PDB entry 4B3R | X-ray diffraction, 3.00 A resolution | chains A and H of the 23 polymer chains in the assembly

== Chain A ==
Molecule: 16S ribosomal RNA
From: Thermus thermophilus HB8
Sequence (1521 nucleotides; row label = number of the first residue in the row; note: 44 numbers in that range are skipped by the numbering (no residue carries them; nothing is unmodelled there); a row labelled like 189A-189L holds insertion residues (189A, then the next letters in order)):
     1 UUGUUGGAGAGUUUGAUCCUGGCUCAGGGUGAACGCUGGCGGCGUGCCUA
    51 AGACAUGCAAGUCGUGCGGGCCG
    76 CGGGGUUUU
    88 ACUCCG
    96 UGGUCAGCGGCGGACGGGUGAGUAACGCGUGGGU
  129A G
   130 ACCUACCCGGAAGAGGGGGACAACCCGGGGAAACUCGGGCUAAUCCCCCA
   180 UGUGGACCCG
189A-189L CCCCUUGGGGUG
   190 UGUCCAAAGGGCUUU
   216 GCCCGCUUCCGGAUGGGCCCGCGUCCCAUCAGCUAGUUGGUGGGGUAAUG
   266 GCCCACCAAGGCGACGACGGGUAGCCGGUCUGAGAGGAUGGCCGGCCACA
   316 GGGGCACUGAGACACGGGCCCCACUCCUACGGGAGGCAGCAGUUAGGAAU
   366 CUUCCGCAAUGGGCGCAAGCCUGACGGAGCGACGCCGCUUGGAGGAAGAA
   416 GCCCUUCGGGGUGUAAACUCCUGA
   441 ACCCGGGACGAAACCCCC
   460 GA
   470 CGAGGGGA
   479 CUGACGGUACCGGGGUAA
   498 UAGCGCCGGCCAACUCCGUGCCAGCAGCCGCGGUAAUACGGAGGGCGCGA
   548 GCGUUACCCGGAUUCACUGGGCGUAAAGGGCGUGUAGGCGGCCUGGGGCG
   598 UCCCAUGUGAAAGACCACGGCUCAACCGUGGGGGAGCGUGGGAUACGCUC
   648 AGGCUAGACGGUGGGAGAGGGUGGUGGAAUUCCCGGAGUAGCGGUGAAAU
   698 GCGCAGAUACCGGGAGGAACGCCGAUGGCGAAGGCAGCCACCUGGUCCAC
   748 CCGUGACGCUGAGGCGCGAAAGCGUGGGGAGCAAACCGGAUUAGAUACCC
   798 GGGUAGUCCACGCCCUAAACGAUGCGCGCUAGGUCUCUGGGUCU
   848 CCUGGGGGCCGAAGCUAACGCGUUAAGCGCGCCGCCUGGGGAGUACGGCC
   898 GCAAGGCUGAAACUCAAAGGAAUUGACGGGGGCCCGCACAAGCGGUGGAG
   948 CAUGUGGUUUAAUUCGAAGCAACGCGAAGAACCUUACCAGGCCUUGACAU
   998 GCUA
 1001A G
  1002 GGAACCCGGGUGAAAGCCUGGGGUGCCCC
1030A-1030D GCGA
  1031 GGGGAGCCCUAGCACAGGUGCUGCAUGGCCGUCGUCAGCUCGUGCCGUGA
  1081 GGUGUUGGGUUAAGUCCCGCAACGAGCGCAACCCCCGCCGUUAGUUGCCA
  1131 GCGGUUCGGCCGGGCACUCUAACGGGACUGCCCGCG
  1168 AAAGCGGGAGGAAGGAGGGGACGACGUCUGGUCAGCAUGGCCCUUACGGC
  1218 CUGGGCGACACACGUGCUACAAUGCCCACUACAAAGCGAUGCCACCCGGC
  1268 AACGGGGAGCUAAUCGCAAAAAGGUGGGCCCAGUUCGGAUUGGGGUCUGC
  1318 AACCCGACCCCAUGAAGCCGGAAUCGCUAGUAAUCGCGGAUCAGCC
 1363A A
  1364 UGCCGCGGUGAAUACGUUCCCGGGCCUUGUACACACCGCCCGUCACGCCA
  1414 UGGGAGCGGGCUCUACCCGAAGUCGCCGG
1442A-1442B GA
  1443 GCCUA
  1452 C
  1456 GGGCAGGCGCCGAGGGUAGGGCCCGUGACUGGGGCGAAGUCGUAACAAGG
  1506 UAGCUGUACCGGAAGGUGCGGCUGGAUCACCUCCUUUCU
Unresolved in the structure: 1-4, 1534-1538
Bound ions: Mg2+ site 1: U12, G21, G22; Mg2+ site 2: U12, C526, G527, A914; Mg2+ site 3: U14, U17; Mg2+ site 4: G15, U920; Mg2+ site 5 near G21 (its only coordinating residue here); Mg2+ site 6 near G29 (its only coordinating residue here); Mg2+ site 7: A33, C398; Mg2+ site 8: U37, G38; Mg2+ site 9: C58, U387; Mg2+ site 10: G61, U62, G105; Mg2+ site 11: G70, U99; Mg2+ site 12: G107, G324, G326; 129 more Mg2+ sites not listed; 12 more K+ sites not listed
Small-molecule neighbours: M5Z ((1R,2R,3S,4R,6S)-4,6-diamino-2-{[3-O-(2,6-diamino-2,6-dideoxy-beta-L-idopyranosyl)-beta-D-ribofuranosyl]oxy}-3-hydroxycyclohexyl 2-amino-2-deoxy-4,6-O-[(1R)-3-phenylpropylidene]-alpha-D-glucopyranoside): G1405, U1406, C1407, A1408, C1409, G1489, C1490, G1491, A1492, A1493, G1494, U1495, C1496
From the paper describing this entry:
  - binding site for M5Z: G1491, A1492
  - mutagenesis - A1408G (>=720 uM), G1491A (>=720 uM), G1491C (>=720 uM): decreased binding to M5Z

== Chain H ==
Molecule: 30S ribosomal protein S8
From: Thermus thermophilus HB8
Reference sequence: Q5SHQ2 (RS8_THET8); numbering as in UniProt (aligned over 1-138)
Chain sequence (138 residues; each row starts with the number of its first residue):
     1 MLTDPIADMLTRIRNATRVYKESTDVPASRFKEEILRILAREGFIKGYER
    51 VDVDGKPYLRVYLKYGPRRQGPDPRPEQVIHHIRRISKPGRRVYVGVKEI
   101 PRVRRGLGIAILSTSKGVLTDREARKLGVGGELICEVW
Bound ions: Mg2+ near Thr11 (its only coordinating residue here)

== Chain A / chain H interface ==
Pairs across the interface (73):
  C564(A) - Arg91(H)  hydrogen bond to the sugar
  C586(A) - Pro89(H)  phosphate contact
  C586(A) - Gly90(H)  sugar contact
  G587(A) - Thr3(H)  sugar contact
  G587(A) - Pro89(H)  phosphate contact
  G587(A) - Arg92(H)  salt bridge to the phosphate
  G588(A) - Thr3(H)  phosphate contact
  G588(A) - Pro5(H)  phosphate contact
  C589(A) - Pro5(H)  phosphate contact
  C589(A) - Ser29(H)  phosphate contact
  C589(A) - Lys32(H)  salt bridge to the phosphate
  C590(A) - Ser29(H)  phosphate contact
  C590(A) - Arg30(H)  hydrogen bond to the phosphate
  U591(A) - Arg30(H)  salt bridge to the phosphate
  G597(A) - Tyr94(H)  hydrogen bond to the base
  U598(A) - Tyr94(H)  sugar contact
  C599(A) - Val95(H)  sugar contact
  C599(A) - Gly96(H)  phosphate contact
  C599(A) - Val97(H)  phosphate contact
  C599(A) - Val129(H)  sugar contact
  C599(A) - Gly130(H)  hydrogen bond to the sugar
  C599(A) - Gly131(H)  sugar contact
  C600(A) - Gly96(H)  phosphate contact
  C600(A) - Val97(H)  hydrogen bond to the phosphate
  C600(A) - Gly128(H)  sugar contact
  C600(A) - Val129(H)  sugar contact
  C601(A) - Lys98(H)  salt bridge to the phosphate
  A640(A) - Ser115(H)  hydrogen bond to the sugar
  U641(A) - Ser115(H)  sugar contact
  A642(A) - Ser113(H)  hydrogen bond to the base
  A642(A) - Thr114(H)  base contact
  A642(A) - Ser115(H)  base contact
  A642(A) - Gly117(H)  sugar contact
  C643(A) - Phe31(H)  sugar contact
  C643(A) - Arg92(H)  hydrogen bond to the sugar
  C643(A) - Ser113(H)  hydrogen bond to the sugar
  C643(A) - Glu132(H)  hydrogen bond to the sugar
  G644(A) - Arg92(H)  sugar contact
  U652(A) - Lys56(H)  hydrogen bond to the phosphate
  A653(A) - Lys56(H)  salt bridge to the phosphate
  A753(A) - Met1(H)  base contact
  G755(A) - Met1(H)  sugar contact
  C824(A) - Met1(H)  sugar contact
  C824(A) - Leu2(H)  sugar contact
  G825(A) - Leu2(H)  sugar contact
  G825(A) - Asp8(H)  hydrogen bond to the sugar
  G825(A) - Thr11(H)  base contact
  G825(A) - Arg12(H)  hydrogen bond to the sugar
  G825(A) - Asn15(H)  base contact
  C826(A) - Arg12(H)  sugar contact
  C826(A) - Asn15(H)  hydrogen bond to the base
  U827(A) - Asn15(H)  sugar contact
  U827(A) - Val19(H)  sugar contact
  A828(A) - Lys21(H)  salt bridge to the phosphate
  A860(A) - Arg18(H)  hydrogen bond to the sugar
  A860(A) - Arg75(H)  hydrogen bond to the phosphate
  G861(A) - Arg75(H)  salt bridge to the phosphate
  G874(A) - Asn15(H)  base contact
  C875(A) - Thr11(H)  base contact
  C875(A) - Arg14(H)  hydrogen bond to the sugar
  C875(A) - Asn15(H)  hydrogen bond to the base
  G876(A) - Ala7(H)  sugar contact
  G876(A) - Thr11(H)  hydrogen bond to the sugar
  G876(A) - Arg14(H)  salt bridge to the phosphate
  C877(A) - Thr3(H)  hydrogen bond to the base
  C877(A) - Asp4(H)  sugar contact
  C877(A) - Lys88(H)  salt bridge to the phosphate
  C877(A) - Pro89(H)  phosphate contact
  G878(A) - Thr3(H)  sugar contact
  G878(A) - Lys88(H)  phosphate contact
  G878(A) - Pro89(H)  phosphate contact
  G878(A) - Gly90(H)  phosphate contact
  C879(A) - Gly90(H)  phosphate contact
Interface residues without a listed pair, chain A (38 interface residues in all): A632, G654, G823, A859
Interface residues without a listed pair, chain H (43 interface residues in all): Ala28, Pro57, Glu99, Val118

== Summary ==
38 residues of chain A and 43 residues of chain H are in contact, with 20 hydrogen bonds and 9 salt bridges.
Polar contacts include G597(A)-Tyr94(H), A642(A)-Ser113(H) and C826(A)-Asn15(H). Chain A binds compound M5Z.
The paper reports a binding site for M5Z at G1491(A) and A1492(A); A1408G, G1491A and G1491C of chain A reduce
binding to M5Z.
Here chain A is 16S ribosomal RNA and chain H is 30S ribosomal protein S8, both from Thermus thermophilus HB8.
Entry 4B3R (Crystal structure of the 30S ribosome in complex with compound 30) was determined by X-ray
diffraction, deposited together with 4B3M, 4B3S and 4B3T.
